4C75 - chain A; structure by X-ray diffraction, 2.20 A resolution.

Chain A:
Name: Beta-lactamase
Source organism: Synthetic construct
Notes: EC 3.5.2.6
Amino-acid sequence (262 residues; numbered 26 to 290; 3 numbers in that range are skipped by the numbering (no residue carries them; nothing is unmodelled there); the number before each row is that of its first residue):
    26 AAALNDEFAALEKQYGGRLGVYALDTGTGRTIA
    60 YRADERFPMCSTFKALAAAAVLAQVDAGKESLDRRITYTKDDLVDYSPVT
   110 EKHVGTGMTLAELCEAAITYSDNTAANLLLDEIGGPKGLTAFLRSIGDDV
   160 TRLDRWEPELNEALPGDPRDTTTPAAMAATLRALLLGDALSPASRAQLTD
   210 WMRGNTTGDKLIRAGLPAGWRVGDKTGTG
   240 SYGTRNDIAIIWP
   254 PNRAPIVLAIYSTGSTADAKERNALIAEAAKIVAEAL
Bound ions: Na+: Ser70, Thr237 (together with sulfate ion)

Summary:
The Na+ site is built by Ser70 and Thr237.
Chain A is Beta-lactamase (Synthetic construct); the structure, Consensus (ALL-CON) beta-lactamase class A,
was determined by X-ray diffraction together with 4C6Y from the same study.
